7PP6 - chains A and B of the 6 polymer chains in the assembly; structure by electron microscopy, 3.40 A resolution.

Chain A (and B):
Protein: Mucin-2
Source organism: Homo sapiens
Notes: chain B of this document is another copy of the same molecule, construct and numbering; everything in this record applies to it too
Reference sequence: A0A0G2JR65 (A0A0G2JR65_HUMAN); numbering as in UniProt (aligned over 21-1259)
Chain sequence (1245 residues; numbered 21 to 1265; the number before each row is that of its first residue):
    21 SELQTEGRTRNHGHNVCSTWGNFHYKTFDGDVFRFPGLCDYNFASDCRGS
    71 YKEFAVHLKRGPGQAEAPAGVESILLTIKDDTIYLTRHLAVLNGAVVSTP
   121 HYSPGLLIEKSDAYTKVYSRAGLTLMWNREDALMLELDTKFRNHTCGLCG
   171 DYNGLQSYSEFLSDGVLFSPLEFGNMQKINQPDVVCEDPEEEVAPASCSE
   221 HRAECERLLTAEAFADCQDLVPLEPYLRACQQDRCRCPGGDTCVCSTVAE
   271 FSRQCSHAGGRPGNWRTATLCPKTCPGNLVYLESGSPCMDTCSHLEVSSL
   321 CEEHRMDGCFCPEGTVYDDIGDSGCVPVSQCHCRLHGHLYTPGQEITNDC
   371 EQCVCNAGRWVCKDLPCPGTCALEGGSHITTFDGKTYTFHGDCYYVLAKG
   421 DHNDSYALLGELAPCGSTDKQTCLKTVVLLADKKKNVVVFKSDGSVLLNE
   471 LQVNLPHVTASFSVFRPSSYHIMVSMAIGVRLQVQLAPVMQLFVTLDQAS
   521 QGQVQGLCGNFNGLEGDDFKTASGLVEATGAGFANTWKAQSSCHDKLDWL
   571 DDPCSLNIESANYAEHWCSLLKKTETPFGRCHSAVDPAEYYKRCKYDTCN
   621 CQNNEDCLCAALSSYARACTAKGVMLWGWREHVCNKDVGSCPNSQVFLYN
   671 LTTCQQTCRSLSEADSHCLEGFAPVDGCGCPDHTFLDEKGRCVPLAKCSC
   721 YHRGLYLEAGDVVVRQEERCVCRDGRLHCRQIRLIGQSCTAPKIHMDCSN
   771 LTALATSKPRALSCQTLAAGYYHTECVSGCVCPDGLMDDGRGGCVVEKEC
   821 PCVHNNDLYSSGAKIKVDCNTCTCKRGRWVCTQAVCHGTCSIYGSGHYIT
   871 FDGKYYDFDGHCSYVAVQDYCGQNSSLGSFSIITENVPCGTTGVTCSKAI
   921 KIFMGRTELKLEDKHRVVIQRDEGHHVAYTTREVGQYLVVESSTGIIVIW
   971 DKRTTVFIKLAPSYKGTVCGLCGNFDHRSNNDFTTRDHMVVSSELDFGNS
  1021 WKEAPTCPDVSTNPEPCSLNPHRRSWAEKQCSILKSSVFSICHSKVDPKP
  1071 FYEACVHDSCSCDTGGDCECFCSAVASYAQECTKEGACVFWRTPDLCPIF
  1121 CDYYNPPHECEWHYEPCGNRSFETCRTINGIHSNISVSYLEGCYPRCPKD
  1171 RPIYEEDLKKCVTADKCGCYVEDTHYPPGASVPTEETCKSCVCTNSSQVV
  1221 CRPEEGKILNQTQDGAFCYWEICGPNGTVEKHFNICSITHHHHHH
Disordered / not traced: 21-34, 722-723, 734-738, 750-1265 (chain B: 21-34, 722-723, 734-738, 750-779, 794-800, 893-896, 1227-1236, 1241-1265)
Cystine bridges: Cys-37/Cys-169, Cys-59/Cys-206, Cys-67/Cys-166, Cys-218/Cys-255, Cys-225/Cys-250, Cys-237/Cys-275, Cys-257/Cys-263, Cys-265/Cys-291, Cys-295/Cys-329, Cys-308/Cys-321, Cys-312/Cys-351, Cys-331/Cys-345, Cys-353/Cys-375, Cys-370/Cys-387, Cys-373/Cys-382, Cys-391/Cys-528, Cys-413/Cys-563, Cys-435/Cys-443, Cys-574/Cys-619, Cys-588/Cys-614, Cys-601/Cys-639, Cys-621/Cys-627, Cys-629/Cys-654, Cys-661/Cys-698, Cys-674/Cys-688, Cys-678/Cys-718, Cys-700/Cys-712, Cys-720/Cys-742, Cys-740/Cys-749
Covalently attached groups: N-acetylglucosamine (NAG) linked to Asn-163, Asn-670
Differences from the reference sequence: expression tag (1260-1265)
Metal / ion sites: Ca2+ site 1: Asp-49, Asn-173, Leu-175, Glu-180; Ca2+ site 2: Asp-403, Asn-530, Asn-532, Leu-534, Asp-537, Asp-538

How chain A and chain B interact:
Residue-residue contacts (7):
  Pro-202(A) with Ser-580(B); Tyr-583(B); Asn-624(B)
  Glu-579(A) with Ile-199(B)
  Ser-580(A) with Pro-202(B)
  Tyr-583(A) with Pro-202(B)
  Asn-624(A) with Pro-202(B)
Also at the interface, not in a pair above, chain A (8 interface residues in all): Thr-97, Ile-199, Asn-200
Also at the interface, not in a pair above, chain B (8 interface residues in all): Asn-200, Ile-578, Glu-579

Overview:
The chain A/chain B interface involves 8 residues from each chain. Covalently linked N-acetylglucosamine: at
Asn-163(A) and Asn-670(A). Asp-49(A), Asn-173(A), Leu-175(A) and Glu-180(A) form the Ca2+ site 1. Asp-403(A),
Asn-530(A), Asn-532(A), Leu-534(A), Asp-537(A) and Asp-538(A) form the Ca2+ site 2.
Both chains are Mucin-2 (Homo sapiens). Entry 7PP6 (MUC2 Tubules of D1D2D3 domains) was determined by electron
microscopy (same publication as 7PMV, 7PNF and 7POV).
